5GT0 - chains H and I of the 10 polymer chains in the assembly; structure by X-ray diffraction, 2.82 A resolution.

[Chain H]
Protein: Histone H2B type 1-J
Source organism: Homo sapiens
UniProtKB: P62807 (H2B1C_HUMAN); residues 1-125 here correspond to UniProt positions 2-126 (UniProt number = residue number + 1)
Sequence (125 residues; numbered 1 to 125; the number before each row is that of its first residue):
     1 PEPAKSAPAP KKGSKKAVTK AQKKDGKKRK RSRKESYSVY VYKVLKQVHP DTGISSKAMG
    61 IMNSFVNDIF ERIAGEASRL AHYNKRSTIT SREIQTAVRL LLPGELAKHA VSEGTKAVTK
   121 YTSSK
Disordered / not traced: 1-31
UniProt features mapped onto this chain:
  - modified residue: Pro-1 (N-acetylproline), Glu-2 (ADP-ribosyl glutamic acid), Lys-5 (N6-(2-hydroxyisobutyryl)lysine), Ser-6 (ADP-ribosylserine), Lys-11 (N6-(beta-hydroxybutyryl)lysine), Lys-12 (N6-(2-hydroxyisobutyryl)lysine), Ser-14 (Phosphoserine), Lys-15 (N6-acetyllysine), Lys-16 (N6-(beta-hydroxybutyryl)lysine), Lys-20 (N6-(2-hydroxyisobutyryl)lysine), Lys-23 (N6-(2-hydroxyisobutyryl)lysine), Lys-24 (N6-(2-hydroxyisobutyryl)lysine), Lys-34 (N6-(2-hydroxyisobutyryl)lysine), Glu-35 (PolyADP-ribosyl glutamic acid), Ser-36 (Phosphoserine), Lys-43 (N6-(2-hydroxyisobutyryl)lysine), Lys-46 (N6-(2-hydroxyisobutyryl)lysine), Lys-57 (N6,N6-dimethyllysine), Arg-79 (Dimethylated arginine), Lys-85 (N6,N6,N6-trimethyllysine) and 6 more in UniProt
  - glycosylation: Ser-112 (O-linked (GlcNAc) serine)
  - cross-link (Glycyl lysine isopeptide (Lys-Gly)): Lys-5 (interchain with G-Cter in SUMO2), Lys-20 (interchain with G-Cter in SUMO2), Lys-34 (interchain with G-Cter in ubiquitin), Lys-120 (interchain with G-Cter in ubiquitin)

[Chain I]
Molecule: 146-nt DNA strand
Source organism: Homo sapiens
Sequence (146 nucleotides; numbered 1 to 146; the number before each row is that of its first residue):
     1 ATCAATATCC ACCTGCAGAT TCTACCAAAA GTGTATTTGG AAACTGCTCC ATCAAAAGGC
    61 ATGTTCAGCT GAATTCAGCT GAACATGCCT TTTGATGGAG CAGTTTCCAA ATACACTTTT
   121 GGTAGAATCT GCAGGTGGAT ATTGAT
Ion coordination: Mn2+ site 1 near DG100 (its only coordinating residue here); Mn2+ site 2 near DT106 (its only coordinating residue here); Mn2+ site 3 near DG121 (its only coordinating residue here); Mn2+ site 4 near DG134 (its only coordinating residue here)

[Chain H / chain I interface]
Pairs across the interface (10; chain H residue first):
  Ser-32(H) with DT123(I), phosphate contact
  Arg-33(H) with DG121(I), hydrogen bond to the base; DG122(I), sugar contact; DT123(I), phosphate contact
  Lys-34(H) with DG122(I), sugar contact; DT123(I), hydrogen bond to the phosphate
  Glu-35(H) with DG122(I), phosphate contact
  Ser-36(H) with DG122(I), hydrogen bond to the phosphate
  Val-39(H) with DG122(I), phosphate contact
  Tyr-40(H) with DG121(I), hydrogen bond to the phosphate
Other interface residues (no listed pair), chain H (8 interface residues in all): Thr-88
Other interface residues (no listed pair), chain I (5 interface residues in all): DA111, DT120

[Summary]
8 residues of chain H and 5 residues of chain I are in contact; the contacts include 4 hydrogen bonds. Polar
contacts include Arg-33(H)/DG121(I), Lys-34(H)/DT123(I) and Ser-36(H)/DG122(I).
Chain H is Histone H2B type 1-J and chain I is a 146-nt DNA strand, both from Homo sapiens; the structure,
Crystal structure of nucleosome complex with human testis-specific histone variants, Th2a, was determined by
X-ray diffraction together with 5GSU and 5GT3 from the same study.
